Entry 7SUT (X-ray diffraction, 1.49 A resolution); this record covers chains A and B of the 4 polymer chains in the assembly.

== Chain A ==
Molecule: HaPE645 alpha-1 subunit
Organism: Hemiselmis andersenii
UniProtKB: A0A7S0U215 (A0A7S0U215_HEMAN); residues 1-80 here correspond to UniProt positions 64-143 (UniProt number = residue number + 63)
Sequence (80 residues; row label = number of the first residue in the row):
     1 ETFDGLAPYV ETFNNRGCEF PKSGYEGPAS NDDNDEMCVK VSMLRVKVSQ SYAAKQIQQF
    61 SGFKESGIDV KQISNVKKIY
Disordered / not traced: 1-2
Covalent attachments: (15,16)-dihydrobiliverdin (singly linked) (X2I) linked to Cys18
Small-molecule neighbours:
  - DiCys-(15,16)-Dihydrobiliverdin (AX9): Phe63, Lys64, Glu65, Ser66, Val70, Lys71, Gln72, Ile73, Ser74
  - phycoerythrobilin (PEB), molecule 1: Phe3, Asp4, Gly5, Leu6
  - phycoerythrobilin (PEB), molecule 2: Thr12, Phe13, Asn14, Arg16, Asp33, Met37, Cys38, Val39
  - (15,16)-dihydrobiliverdin (singly linked) (X2I), molecule 1: Phe13, Asn15, Phe20, Lys22, Ser23, Gly24, Tyr25, Asp35, Glu36, Met37, Cys38, Lys40
  - (15,16)-dihydrobiliverdin (singly linked) (X2I), molecule 2: Phe63, Asn75, Val76, Lys77, Lys78
From the paper describing this entry:
  - binding site for tetraethylene glycol: Lys78

== Chain B ==
Molecule: Phycoerythrin550 beta subunit
Organism: Hemiselmis andersenii
UniProtKB: U5T8W0 (U5T8W0_HEMAN); residues 1-177 here = UniProt positions 1-177
Sequence (177 residues; numbered 1 to 177; the number before each row is that of its first residue):
     1 MLDAFSKVIT SADGKAAYVG GADLQALKKF VSEGNKRMDS VNAIVSNASC IVSDSVSGMV
    61 CENPSLIAPN GGVYTNRKMA ACLRDAEIIL RYVSYSLLSG DSSVLEDRCL NGLKETYASL
   121 GVPAAGNART ISIMKATVIG FITNNSQQKK LSTPAGDCSA LASEVGGYFD KVSSALA
Disordered / not traced: 1-2, 177
Covalent attachments: DiCys-(15,16)-Dihydrobiliverdin (AX9) linked to Cys50, Cys61; phycoerythrobilin (PEB) linked to Cys82, Cys158
Differences from the reference sequence: conflict Val172 (Glu in U5T8W0)
Small-molecule neighbours:
  - DiCys-(15,16)-Dihydrobiliverdin (AX9), molecule 1: Ile51, Asp54, Ser57, Gly58, Ile133, Ala136, Thr137, Gly140, Phe141, Asn145, Ser146, Gln147, Gln148
  - DiCys-(15,16)-Dihydrobiliverdin (AX9), molecule 2: Gln147, Gln148, Lys150
  - phycoerythrobilin (PEB), molecule 1: Leu24, Lys28, Asn35, Lys36, Met38, Asp39, Ser40, Asn42, Phe141, Ile142, Thr143, Asn144, Thr153, Pro154, Ala155, Gly156
  - phycoerythrobilin (PEB), molecule 2: Met59, Leu66, Gly72, Val73, Arg77, Lys78, Ala81, Arg84, Asp85, Ile88, Ile89, Tyr92, Arg108, Cys109, Leu113, Thr116, Tyr117, Leu120, Val122, Pro123, Gly126, Asn127, Thr130
  - (15,16)-dihydrobiliverdin (singly linked) (X2I), molecule 1: Tyr18, Gly20, Gly21
  - (15,16)-dihydrobiliverdin (singly linked) (X2I), molecule 2: Pro64, Ser65, Ile67, Ala68, Pro69
Curated features (UniProtKB/Swiss-Prot):
  - binding site ((2R,3E)-phycoerythrobilin): Tyr18, Lys28, Asn35, Asp39, Cys82, Arg84, Asp85, Asn144, Pro154, Gly156, Cys158
  - binding site (15,16-dihydrobiliverdin): Cys50, Asp54, Cys61, Arg129, Gln148, Lys149

== How chain A and chain B interact ==
Residue-residue contacts (117; chain A residue first):
  Phe3(A) - Cys109(B)
  Phe3(A) - Asn111(B)
  Phe3(A) - Gly112(B)
  Phe3(A) - Leu113(B)
  Phe3(A) - Thr116(B)
  Asp4(A) - Arg108(B)  salt bridge
  Leu6(A) - Ala12(B)  hydrophobic
  Leu6(A) - Tyr92(B)  hydrogen bond (backbone-side chain)
  Ala7(A) - Tyr92(B)  hydrophobic
  Pro8(A) - Arg91(B)
  Pro8(A) - Tyr92(B)
  Pro8(A) - Tyr95(B)  hydrophobic
  Tyr9(A) - Glu87(B)
  Tyr9(A) - Arg91(B)
  Val10(A) - Val41(B)  hydrophobic
  Val10(A) - Val45(B)
  Val10(A) - Ser94(B)
  Val10(A) - Leu98(B)  hydrophobic
  Thr12(A) - Met38(B)
  Thr12(A) - Val41(B)
  Thr12(A) - Asn42(B)  hydrogen bond
  Gly24(A) - Tyr18(B)
  Tyr25(A) - Tyr18(B)
  Tyr25(A) - Gly20(B)  hydrogen bond (side chain-backbone)
  Tyr25(A) - Gly21(B)
  Tyr25(A) - Ala22(B)
  Tyr25(A) - Asp23(B)  hydrogen bond (side chain-backbone)
  Pro28(A) - Gly21(B)
  Pro28(A) - Ala22(B)  hydrogen bond (backbone-backbone)
  Pro28(A) - Asp23(B)
  Ala29(A) - Ala22(B)
  Ser30(A) - Gly21(B)
  Ser30(A) - Ala22(B)
  Ser30(A) - Gln25(B)
  Asp32(A) - Gln25(B)  hydrogen bond
  Asn34(A) - Gly21(B)  hydrogen bond (backbone-backbone)
  Asn34(A) - Leu24(B)
  Asn34(A) - Gln25(B)
  Asn34(A) - Lys28(B)  hydrogen bond
  Asp35(A) - Gly21(B)
  Met37(A) - Gly20(B)
  Met37(A) - Gly21(B)
  Met37(A) - Leu24(B)
  Met37(A) - Lys28(B)
  Cys38(A) - Val19(B)
  Cys38(A) - Gly20(B)
  Cys38(A) - Leu24(B)
  Val39(A) - Ala17(B)
  Val39(A) - Tyr18(B)
  Val39(A) - Val19(B)  hydrogen bond (backbone-backbone)
  Val39(A) - Met38(B)  hydrophobic
  Lys40(A) - Ala16(B)
  Lys40(A) - Ala17(B)
  Lys40(A) - Tyr18(B)
  Val41(A) - Phe5(B)  hydrophobic
  Val41(A) - Val8(B)
  Val41(A) - Ala16(B)
  Val41(A) - Ala17(B)  hydrogen bond (backbone-backbone)
  Val41(A) - Leu98(B)  hydrophobic
  Ser42(A) - Gly14(B)
  Ser42(A) - Lys15(B)
  Ser42(A) - Ala16(B)
  Met43(A) - Val8(B)
  Met43(A) - Ile9(B)  hydrophobic
  Met43(A) - Ala12(B)  hydrophobic
  Met43(A) - Gly14(B)  hydrogen bond (backbone-backbone)
  Met43(A) - Tyr92(B)
  Met43(A) - Arg108(B)
  Leu44(A) - Gly14(B)
  Val46(A) - Arg84(B)
  Val46(A) - Glu87(B)
  Val46(A) - Ile88(B)  hydrophobic
  Val48(A) - Ala80(B)
  Val48(A) - Arg84(B)
  Gln50(A) - Asn76(B)
  Gln50(A) - Arg77(B)
  Tyr52(A) - Ser53(B)  hydrogen bond
  Ala53(A) - Asn76(B)
  Ala53(A) - Met79(B)
  Ala53(A) - Ala80(B)
  Ala54(A) - Asn76(B)
  Gln56(A) - Ser53(B)  hydrogen bond
  Gln56(A) - Leu83(B)
  Ile57(A) - Ile67(B)
  Ile57(A) - Val73(B)
  Ile57(A) - Tyr74(B)
  Ile57(A) - Thr75(B)
  Ile57(A) - Asn76(B)
  Ile57(A) - Met79(B)  hydrophobic
  Gln59(A) - Ser53(B)
  Phe60(A) - Ser53(B)
  Phe60(A) - Val56(B)  hydrophobic
  Phe60(A) - Ser57(B)
  Phe60(A) - Met79(B)  hydrophobic
  Ser61(A) - Ile67(B)
  Phe63(A) - Val60(B)  hydrophobic
  Phe63(A) - Cys61(B)
  Phe63(A) - Pro64(B)  hydrophobic
  Phe63(A) - Ile67(B)  hydrophobic
  Ile68(A) - Gln147(B)
  Ile73(A) - Gly58(B)
  Ile73(A) - Glu62(B)
  Ile73(A) - Arg129(B)
  Ser74(A) - Cys61(B)
  Asn75(A) - Cys61(B)  hydrogen bond (backbone-backbone)
  Asn75(A) - Glu62(B)  hydrogen bond (side chain-backbone)
  Asn75(A) - Pro64(B)
  Lys78(A) - Asn63(B)
  Lys78(A) - Ser65(B)
  Ile79(A) - Glu62(B)
  Ile79(A) - Asn63(B)
  Tyr80(A) - Met59(B)
  Tyr80(A) - Asn63(B)  hydrogen bond (backbone-side chain)
  Tyr80(A) - Ser65(B)
  Tyr80(A) - Leu66(B)
  Tyr80(A) - Ala125(B)  hydrophobic
  Tyr80(A) - Gly126(B)  hydrogen bond (side chain-backbone)
Also at the interface, not in a pair above, chain A (47 interface residues in all): Gly5, Ser23, Ser49, Lys77
Also at the interface, not in a pair above, chain B (63 interface residues in all): Asp13, Pro123, Ile133

== In short ==
The interface between chain A and chain B involves 47 residues on one side and 63 on the other, with 17
hydrogen bonds and 1 salt bridge. Polar pairs include Asp4(A)-Arg108(B), Leu6(A)-Tyr92(B) and
Thr12(A)-Asn42(B). The paper reports a binding site for tetraethylene glycol at Lys78(A).
Chain A is HaPE645 alpha-1 subunit and chain B is Phycoerythrin550 beta subunit, both from Hemiselmis
andersenii; the structure, Light harvesting phycobiliprotein HaPE645 from the cryptophyte Hemiselmis
andersenii CCMP644, was determined by X-ray diffraction (same publication as 7SSF, 8EL3, 8EL4, 8EL5 and 8EL6).
